Entry 8C13 (X-ray diffraction, 2.30 A resolution); this record covers chains J and K of the 3 polymer chains in the assembly.

[Chain J]
Protein: Elongin-B
Organism: Homo sapiens
Reference sequence: Q15370 (ELOB_HUMAN); residues 1-118 here = UniProt positions 1-118
Amino-acid sequence (118 residues; row label = number of the first residue in the row):
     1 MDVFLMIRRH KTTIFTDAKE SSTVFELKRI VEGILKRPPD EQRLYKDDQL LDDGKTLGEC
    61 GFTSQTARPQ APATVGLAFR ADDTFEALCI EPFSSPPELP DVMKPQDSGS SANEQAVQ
Unresolved in the structure: 105-118
Curated features (UniProtKB/Swiss-Prot):
  - modified residue: Met1 (N-acetylmethionine), Thr84 (Phosphothreonine), Ser108 (Phosphoserine), Ser111 (Phosphoserine)

[Chain K]
Protein: Elongin-C
Organism: Homo sapiens
Reference sequence: Q15369 (ELOC_HUMAN); numbering as in UniProt (aligned over 1-112)
Amino-acid sequence (112 residues; numbered 1 to 112; the number before each row is that of its first residue):
     1 MDGEEKTYGG CEGPDAMYVK LISSDGHEFI VKREHALTSG TIKAMLSGPG QFAENETNEV
    61 NFREIPSHVL SKVCMYFTYK VRYTNSSTEI PEFPIAPEIA LELLMAANFL DC
Unresolved in the structure: 1-16, 50-54

[How chain J and chain K interact]
Residue-residue contacts (51; chain J residue first):
  Phe4(J) - Thr78(K)
  Met6(J) - Met75(K)  hydrophobic
  Lys11(J) - Asp25(K)  hydrogen bond (side chain-backbone)
  Lys11(J) - Gly26(K)
  Lys11(J) - His27(K)
  Lys11(J) - Glu28(K)  hydrogen bond (backbone-backbone)
  Thr12(J) - Glu28(K)  hydrogen bond
  Thr12(J) - Ile30(K)
  Thr13(J) - Glu28(K)  hydrogen bond (backbone-backbone)
  Thr13(J) - Phe29(K)
  Thr13(J) - Ile30(K)  hydrogen bond (backbone-backbone)
  Ile14(J) - Ile30(K)
  Phe15(J) - Tyr18(K)
  Phe15(J) - Phe29(K)  hydrophobic
  Phe15(J) - Ile30(K)  hydrogen bond (backbone-backbone)
  Phe15(J) - Ser71(K)
  Phe15(J) - Cys74(K)  hydrophobic
  Phe15(J) - Met75(K)  hydrophobic
  Thr16(J) - Tyr18(K)  hydrogen bond
  Asp17(J) - Lys32(K)
  Ile34(J) - Tyr18(K)
  Ile34(J) - Ile30(K)  hydrophobic
  Leu35(J) - Ile30(K)  hydrophobic
  Pro69(J) - Met75(K)
  Pro69(J) - Thr78(K)
  Pro69(J) - Tyr79(K)  hydrophobic
  Pro69(J) - Arg82(K)
  Pro69(J) - Tyr83(K)  hydrophobic
  Gln70(J) - Met75(K)
  Gln70(J) - Tyr79(K)
  Gln70(J) - Tyr83(K)  hydrogen bond
  Gln70(J) - Pro91(K)
  Gln70(J) - Pro94(K)
  Pro72(J) - Met75(K)
  Glu91(J) - His27(K)  hydrogen bond (backbone-side chain)
  Pro92(J) - His27(K)
  Phe93(J) - Phe29(K)  hydrophobic
  Phe93(J) - Ser67(K)
  Phe93(J) - His68(K)
  Phe93(J) - Ser71(K)
  Ser94(J) - Asp25(K)
  Ser94(J) - Pro66(K)
  Ser94(J) - Ser67(K)  hydrogen bond (backbone-side chain)
  Ser94(J) - His68(K)  hydrogen bond
  Ser95(J) - His68(K)
  Pro96(J) - His68(K)
  Pro96(J) - Glu98(K)
  Pro97(J) - Glu102(K)
  Leu99(J) - Pro97(K)
  Leu99(J) - Glu98(K)
  Met103(J) - Pro97(K)
Interface residues without a listed pair, chain J (26 interface residues in all): Arg8, His10, Pro100
Interface residues without a listed pair, chain K (30 interface residues in all): Val31, Lys72, Glu92, Phe93, Ile99, Ala100, Leu101

[Summary]
The interface between chain J and chain K involves 26 residues on one side and 30 on the other; the contacts
include 11 hydrogen bonds. Polar pairs include Lys11(J)-Asp25(K), Thr12(J)-Glu28(K) and Thr16(J)-Tyr18(K).
Here chain J is Elongin-B and chain K is Elongin-C, both from Homo sapiens. Entry 8C13 (Crystal structure of
pVHL:ElonginC:ElonginB complex bound to PROTAC JW48) was determined by X-ray diffraction.
